4GAX - chain A; structure by X-ray diffraction, 1.99 A resolution.

== Chain A ==
Molecule: Amorpha-4,11-diene synthase
From: Artemisia annua
Notes: EC 4.2.3.24
Chain sequence (563 residues; numbered -16 to 546; the number before each row is that of its first residue; numbers below 1 keep their minus sign (Gly-16 is residue -16)):
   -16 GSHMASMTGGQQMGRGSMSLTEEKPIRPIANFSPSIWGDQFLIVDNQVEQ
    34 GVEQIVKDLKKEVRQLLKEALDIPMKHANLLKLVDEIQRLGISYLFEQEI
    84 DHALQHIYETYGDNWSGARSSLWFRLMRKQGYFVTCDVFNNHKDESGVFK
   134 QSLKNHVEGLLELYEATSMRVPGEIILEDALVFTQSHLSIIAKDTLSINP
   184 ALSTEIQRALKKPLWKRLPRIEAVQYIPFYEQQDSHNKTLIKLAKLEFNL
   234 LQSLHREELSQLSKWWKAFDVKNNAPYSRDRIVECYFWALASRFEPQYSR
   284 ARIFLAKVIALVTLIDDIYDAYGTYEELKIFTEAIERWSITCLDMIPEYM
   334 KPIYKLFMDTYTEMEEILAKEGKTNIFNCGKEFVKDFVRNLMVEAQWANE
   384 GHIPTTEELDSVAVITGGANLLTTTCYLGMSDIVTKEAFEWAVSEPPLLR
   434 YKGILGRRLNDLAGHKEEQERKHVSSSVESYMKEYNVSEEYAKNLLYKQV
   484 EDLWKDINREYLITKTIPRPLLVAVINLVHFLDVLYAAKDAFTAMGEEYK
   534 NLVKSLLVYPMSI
Disordered / not traced: -16 to 12, 449-457
What the authors report for this chain:
  - specificity-determining residues: Thr399 (proposed by the authors, not directly observed)
  - catalytic residues: Thr399 (proposed by the authors, not directly observed)

== Summary ==
The paper reports the catalytic residue Thr399; the specificity determinant Thr399.
Chain A is Amorpha-4,11-diene synthase (Artemisia annua); the structure, Crystal Structure of an
alpha-Bisabolol synthase mutant, was determined by X-ray diffraction, deposited together with 4FJQ.
